PDB entry 1EWQ | X-ray diffraction, 2.20 A resolution | chains C and B of the 4 polymer chains in the assembly

[Chain C]
Molecule: 23-nt DNA strand
Sequence (23 nucleotides; numbered 1901 to 1923; the number before each row is that of its first residue):
  1901 GCGACGCTAG CGTGCGGCTC GTC

[Chain B]
Molecule: DNA mismatch repair protein muts
From: Thermus aquaticus
UniProt: Q56215 (MUTS_THEAQ); residues 1001-1765 here correspond to UniProt positions 1-765 (UniProt number = residue number - 1000)
Amino-acid sequence (765 residues; each row starts with the number of its first residue):
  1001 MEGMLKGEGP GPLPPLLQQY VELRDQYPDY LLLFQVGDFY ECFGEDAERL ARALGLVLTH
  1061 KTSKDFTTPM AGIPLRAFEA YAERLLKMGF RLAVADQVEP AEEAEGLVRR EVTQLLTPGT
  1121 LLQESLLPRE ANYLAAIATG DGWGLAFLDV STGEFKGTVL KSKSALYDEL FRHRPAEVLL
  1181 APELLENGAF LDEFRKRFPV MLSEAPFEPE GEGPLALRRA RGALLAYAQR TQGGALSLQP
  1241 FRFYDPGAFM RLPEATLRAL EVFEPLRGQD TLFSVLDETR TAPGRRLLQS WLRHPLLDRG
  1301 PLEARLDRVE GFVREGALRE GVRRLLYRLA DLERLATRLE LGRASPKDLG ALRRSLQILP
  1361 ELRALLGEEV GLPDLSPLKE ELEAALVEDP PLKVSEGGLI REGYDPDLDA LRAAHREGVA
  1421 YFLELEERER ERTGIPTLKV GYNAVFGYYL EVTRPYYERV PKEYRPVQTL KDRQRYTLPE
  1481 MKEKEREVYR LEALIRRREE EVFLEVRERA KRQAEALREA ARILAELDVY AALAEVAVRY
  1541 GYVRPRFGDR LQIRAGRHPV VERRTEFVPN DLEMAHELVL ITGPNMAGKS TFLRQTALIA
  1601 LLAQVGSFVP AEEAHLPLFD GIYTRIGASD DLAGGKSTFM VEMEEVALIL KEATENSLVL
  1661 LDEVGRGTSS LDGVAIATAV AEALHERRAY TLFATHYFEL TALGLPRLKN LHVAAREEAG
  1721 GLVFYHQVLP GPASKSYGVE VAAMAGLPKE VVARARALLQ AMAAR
Disordered / not traced: 1101-1107, 1629-1634, 1763-1765
Modified positions: Mse1001, Mse1004, Mse1070, Mse1088, Mse1201, Mse1250, Mse1481, Mse1574, Mse1586, Mse1640, Mse1643, Mse1744, Mse1762 (selenomethionine; parent Met)
Sequence notes: engineered mutation Mse1001 (Met1 in Q56215), Mse1004 (Met4 in Q56215), Mse1070 (Met70 in Q56215), Mse1088 (Met88 in Q56215), Mse1201 (Met201 in Q56215), Mse1250 (Met250 in Q56215), Mse1481 (Met481 in Q56215), Mse1574 (Met574 in Q56215), Mse1586 (Met586 in Q56215), Mse1640 (Met640 in Q56215), Mse1643 (Met643 in Q56215), Mse1744 (Met744 in Q56215), Mse1762 (Met762 in Q56215)
Curated features (UniProtKB/Swiss-Prot):
  - binding site (ATP): Gly1583 to Ser1590

[Interface between chain C and chain B]
Pairs across the interface (11; chain C residue first):
  DA1909(C) - Thr1453(B)  phosphate contact
  DA1909(C) - Arg1454(B)  phosphate contact
  DA1909(C) - Pro1455(B)  phosphate contact
  DA1909(C) - Asp1472(B)  sugar contact
  DG1910(C) - Lys1439(B)  salt bridge to the phosphate
  DG1910(C) - Thr1453(B)  phosphate contact
  DG1910(C) - Asp1472(B)  phosphate contact
  DG1910(C) - Arg1473(B)  salt bridge to the phosphate
  DG1914(C) - Arg1076(B)  salt bridge to the phosphate
  DC1920(C) - Val1445(B)  sugar contact
  DC1920(C) - Phe1446(B)  phosphate contact
Other interface residues (no listed pair), chain C (6 interface residues in all): DT1908, DG1921
Other interface residues (no listed pair), chain B (10 interface residues in all): Thr1437

[Overview]
Chain C and chain B form an interface of 6 and 10 residues respectively, with 3 salt bridges. Polar contacts
include DG1910(C)-Lys1439(B), DG1910(C)-Arg1473(B) and DG1914(C)-Arg1076(B). UniProt lists 8 ATP-binding
residues on chain B.
Here chain C is a 23-nt DNA strand and chain B is DNA mismatch repair protein muts (Thermus aquaticus). Entry
1EWQ (Crystal structure taq muts complexed with a heteroduplex DNA at 2.2 A resolution) was determined by
X-ray diffraction together with 1EWR from the same study.
